PDB entry 4HB4 | X-ray diffraction, 2.05 A resolution | chains A and C of the 3 polymer chains in the assembly

== Chain A ==
Name: GTP-binding nuclear protein Ran
Source organism: Homo sapiens
UniProtKB: P62826 (RAN_HUMAN); residue numbers follow UniProt; this construct covers 1-216
Amino-acid sequence (216 residues; each row starts with the number of its first residue):
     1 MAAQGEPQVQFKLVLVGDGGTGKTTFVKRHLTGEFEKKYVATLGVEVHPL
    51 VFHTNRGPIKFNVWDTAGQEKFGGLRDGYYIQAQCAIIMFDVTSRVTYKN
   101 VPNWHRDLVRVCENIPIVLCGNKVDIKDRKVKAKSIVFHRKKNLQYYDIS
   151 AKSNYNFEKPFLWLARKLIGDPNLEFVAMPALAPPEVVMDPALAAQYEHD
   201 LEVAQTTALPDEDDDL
Unresolved in the structure: 1-7
Ion coordination: Mg2+: Thr24, Thr42 (together with GMP-PNP)
Ligand contacts: GMP-PNP (GNP; phosphoaminophosphonic acid-guanylate ester): Gly17, Asp18, Gly19, Gly20, Thr21, Gly22, Lys23, Thr24, Thr25, Phe35, Glu36, Lys37, Lys38, Tyr39, Val40, Ala41, Thr42, Thr66, Ala67, Gly68, Gln69, Asn122, Lys123, Asp125, Ile126, Ser150, Ala151, Lys152
Swiss-Prot annotation at these positions:
  - region: Lys37 to Val45 (Switch-I), Gly68 to Gln84 (Switch-II), Asp211 to Leu216 (Interaction with RANBP1)
  - binding site (GTP): Asp18 to Thr25, Glu36 to Thr42, Gly68, Asn122 to Asp125, Ser150 to Lys152
  - site: Gln69 (Essential for GTP hydrolysis)
  - modified residue: Ala2 (N-acetylalanine), Thr24 (Phosphothreonine), Lys37 (N6-acetyllysine), Lys60 (N6-acetyllysine), Lys71 (N6-acetyllysine), Lys99 (N6-acetyllysine), Lys134 (N6-acetyllysine), Lys159 (N6-acetyllysine)
  - cross-link (Glycyl lysine isopeptide (Lys-Gly)): Lys71 (interchain with G-Cter in SUMO2), Lys152 (interchain with G-Cter in SUMO2)

== Chain C ==
Name: Exportin-1
Source organism: Saccharomyces cerevisiae
UniProtKB: P30822 (XPO1_YEAST); residue numbers follow UniProt; this construct covers 1-376, 414-1058
Amino-acid sequence (1023 residues; each row starts with the number of its first residue; note: 37 numbers in that range are skipped by the numbering (no residue carries them; nothing is unmodelled there); numbers below 1 keep their minus sign (Gly-1 is residue -1)):
    -1 GAMEGILDFSNDLDIALLDQVVSTFYQGSGVQQKQAQEILTKFQDNPDAW
    49 QKADQILQFSTNPQSKFIALSILDKLITRKWKLLPNDHRIGIRNFVVGMI
    99 ISMCQDDEVFKTQKNLINKSDLTLVQILKQEWPQNWPEFIPELIGSSSSS
   149 VNVCENNMIVLKLLSEEVFDFSAEQMTQAKALHLKNSMSKEFEQIFKLCF
   199 QVLEQGSSSSLIVATLESLLRYLHWIPYRYIYETNILELLSTKFMTSPDT
   249 RAITLKCLTEVSNLKIPQDNDLIKRQTVLFFQNTLQQIATSVMPVTADLK
   299 ATYANANGNDQSFLQDLAMFLTTYLARNRALLESDESLRELLLNAHQYLI
   349 QLSKIEERELFKTTLDYWHNLVADLFYE
   414 PLKKHIYEEICSQLRLVIIENMVRPEEVLVVENDEGEIVREFVKESDTIQ
   464 LYKSEREVLVYLTHLNVIDTEEIMISKLARQIDGSEWSWHNINTLSWAIG
   514 SISGTMSEDTEKRFVVTVIKDLLGLCEQKRGKDNKAVVASDIMYVVGQYP
   564 RFLKAHWNFLRTVILKLFEFMHETHEGVQDMACDTFIKIVQKCKYHFVIQ
   614 QPRESEPFIQTIIRDIQKTTADLQPQQVHTFYKACGIIISEERSVAERNR
   664 LLSDLMQLPNMAWDTIVEQSTANPTLLLDSETVKIIANIIKTNVAVCTSM
   714 GADFYPQLGHIYYNMLQLYRAVSSMISAQVAAEGLIATKTPKVRGLRTIK
   764 KEILKLVETYISKARNLDDVVKVLVEPLLNAVLEDYMNNVPDARDAEVLN
   814 CMTTVVEKVGHMIPQGVILILQSVFECTLDMINKDFTEYPEHRVEFYKLL
   864 KVINEKSFAAFLELPPAAFKLFVDAICWAFKHNNRDVEVNGLQIALDLVK
   914 NIERMGNVPFANEFHKNYFFIFVSETFFVLTDSDHKSGFSKQALLLMKLI
   964 SLVYDNKISVPLYQEAEVPQGTSNQVYLSQYLANMLSNAFPHLTSEQIAS
  1014 FLSALTKQCKDLVVFKGTLRDFLVQIKEVGGDPTDYLFAEDKENA
Unresolved in the structure: 1053-1058
Construct notes: expression tag (-1 to 0); engineered mutation Gly537 (Asp in P30822), Cys539 (Thr in P30822), Glu540 (Val in P30822), Gln541 (Lys in P30822), Cys1022 (Tyr in P30822)
Covalently attached groups: Leptomycin B, bound form (LMB) linked to Cys539
Ligand contacts: Leptomycin B, bound form (LMB): Lys525, Val529, Ile532, Lys533, Leu536, Glu540, Lys548, Val551, Ala552, Ile555, Met556, Phe565, His569, Asn571, Phe572, Thr575, Val576, Lys579, Leu580, Phe583
From the paper describing this entry:
  - catalytic residues: Arg543, Lys548, Lys579 (proposed by the authors, not directly observed)

== Interface between chain A and chain C ==
Contacting residue pairs (60):
  Val45(A) - Gln35(C)
  Val47(A) - Gln31(C)
  Trp64(A) - Phe23(C)  hydrophobic
  Trp64(A) - Gln31(C)
  Lys71(A) - Asp947(C)  salt bridge
  Gly74(A) - Thr39(C)
  Gly74(A) - Gln42(C)  hydrogen bond (backbone-side chain)
  Leu75(A) - Phe23(C)  hydrophobic
  Leu75(A) - Leu38(C)
  Leu75(A) - Thr39(C)
  Leu75(A) - Gln42(C)
  Arg76(A) - Gln42(C)  hydrogen bond
  Arg76(A) - Lys73(C)
  Asp77(A) - Phe65(C)
  Asp77(A) - Lys117(C)  salt bridge
  Gly78(A) - Tyr24(C)  hydrogen bond (backbone-side chain)
  Gly78(A) - Phe65(C)
  Tyr79(A) - Phe23(C)  hydrophobic
  Tyr79(A) - Gln35(C)  hydrogen bond
  Tyr79(A) - Thr39(C)
  Ile81(A) - Tyr24(C)
  Ile81(A) - Gln62(C)
  Ile81(A) - Phe65(C)  hydrophobic
  Gln82(A) - Gln62(C)
  Lys99(A) - Glu172(C)  salt bridge
  Asn103(A) - Glu172(C)  hydrogen bond
  Arg106(A) - Phe169(C)
  Arg106(A) - Gln173(C)
  Arg110(A) - Leu120(C)
  Arg110(A) - Leu161(C)
  Arg110(A) - Glu164(C)  salt bridge
  Arg110(A) - Glu165(C)  salt bridge
  Val111(A) - Phe65(C)  hydrophobic
  Val111(A) - Asn113(C)
  Glu113(A) - Asn116(C)  hydrogen bond
  Ala133(A) - Gln463(C)
  His139(A) - Glu357(C)  salt bridge
  Arg140(A) - Met317(C)
  Arg140(A) - Lys360(C)
  Arg140(A) - Thr361(C)  hydrogen bond
  Arg140(A) - Asp364(C)  salt bridge
  Lys141(A) - Lys254(C)  hydrogen bond (backbone-side chain)
  Lys141(A) - Glu258(C)  salt bridge
  Asn143(A) - Lys254(C)  hydrogen bond
  Asn143(A) - Ser310(C)
  Asn143(A) - Gln313(C)  hydrogen bond
  Asn143(A) - Asp314(C)  hydrogen bond
  Gln145(A) - Glu355(C)  hydrogen bond
  Gln145(A) - Glu357(C)
  Asp148(A) - Asp460(C)
  Tyr155(A) - Lys457(C)
  Tyr155(A) - Glu458(C)  hydrogen bond
  Tyr155(A) - Ser459(C)  hydrogen bond (side chain-backbone)
  Tyr155(A) - Asp460(C)  hydrogen bond
  Asn156(A) - Asp460(C)  hydrogen bond
  Lys167(A) - Gln309(C)  hydrogen bond
  Pro172(A) - Ala302(C)
  Thr206(A) - Ile749(C)
  Ala208(A) - Lys752(C)
  Glu212(A) - Arg757(C)
Other interface residues (no listed pair), chain A (42 interface residues in all): Lys12, Leu43, Gly44, Gln69, Asn100, Pro102, Val124, Lys134, Tyr146, Asp213
Other interface residues (no listed pair), chain C (49 interface residues in all): Gln25, Ser69, Thr257, Asn261, Asn303, Ala304, Ser467

== Overview ==
Chain A and chain C form an interface of 42 and 49 residues respectively; the contacts include 17 hydrogen
bonds and 8 salt bridges. Polar contacts include Lys71(A)-Asp947(C), Asp77(A)-Lys117(C) and
Lys99(A)-Glu172(C). Bound to chain A: GMP-PNP. Covalently linked Leptomycin B, bound form: at Cys539(C). From
the paper: catalytic residues Arg543(C), Lys548(C) and Lys579(C).
Here chain A is GTP-binding nuclear protein Ran (Homo sapiens) and chain C is Exportin-1 (Saccharomyces
cerevisiae). Entry 4HB4 (Crystal structure of CRM1 inhibitor Leptomycin B in complex with
CRM1(537DLTVK541/GLCEQ)-Ran-RanBP1) was determined by X-ray diffraction, deposited together with 4HAU, 4HAV,
4HAW, 4HAX, 4HAY, 4HAZ, 4HB2 and 4HB3.
